PDB entry 7DQZ | X-ray diffraction, 1.99 A resolution | chains A and B

Chain A (and B):
Protein: 3C-like proteinase
Source organism: Human SARS coronavirus
Notes: EC 3.4.22.69; chain B of this document is another copy of the same molecule, construct and numbering; everything in this record applies to it too
UniProtKB: P0C6U8 (R1A_CVHSA); residues 1-306 here correspond to UniProt positions 3241-3546 (UniProt number = residue number + 3240)
Chain sequence (306 residues; each row starts with the number of its first residue):
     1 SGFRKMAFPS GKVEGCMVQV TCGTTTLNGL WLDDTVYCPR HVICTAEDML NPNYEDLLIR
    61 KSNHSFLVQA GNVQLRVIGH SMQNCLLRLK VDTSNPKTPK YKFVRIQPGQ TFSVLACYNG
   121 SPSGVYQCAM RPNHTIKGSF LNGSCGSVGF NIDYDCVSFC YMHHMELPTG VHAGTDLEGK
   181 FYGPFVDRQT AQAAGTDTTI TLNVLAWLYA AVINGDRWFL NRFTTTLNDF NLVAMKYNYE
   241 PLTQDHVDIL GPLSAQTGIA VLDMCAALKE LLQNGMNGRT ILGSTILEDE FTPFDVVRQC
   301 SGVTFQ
Unresolved in the structure: 1, 300-306
UniProt features mapped onto this chain:
  - active site (For 3CL-PRO activity): His-41, Cys-145
  - site: Gln-306 (Cleavage)
From the paper describing this entry:
  - self-association interface (contacts with another copy of this molecule); pairs are residue here / residue on that copy: Arg-4/Glu-290, Arg-298
  - catalytic residues: His-41, Cys-145 (citing earlier work)

How chain A and chain B interact:
Pairs across the interface (49):
  Gly-2(A) with Gly-138(B); Ser-139(B), hydrogen bond (backbone-side chain)
  Arg-4(A) with Tyr-126(B); Gln-127(B), hydrogen bond (side chain-backbone); Cys-128(B); Lys-137(B), hydrogen bond (side chain-backbone); Ser-139(B)
  Lys-5(A) with Tyr-126(B)
  Met-6(A) with Gly-124(B); Val-125(B); Tyr-126(B), hydrophobic
  Ala-7(A) with Gly-124(B); Val-125(B), hydrogen bond (backbone-backbone)
  Pro-9(A) with Ser-10(B); Glu-14(B); Pro-122(B), hydrophobic; Ser-123(B); Gly-124(B); Val-125(B), hydrophobic
  Ser-10(A) with Pro-9(B); Ser-10(B), hydrogen bond (backbone-side chain); Glu-14(B), hydrogen bond (backbone-side chain)
  Gly-11(A) with Gly-11(B); Glu-14(B), hydrogen bond (backbone-side chain)
  Glu-14(A) with Pro-9(B); Ser-10(B), hydrogen bond (side chain-backbone); Gly-11(B), hydrogen bond (side chain-backbone)
  Leu-115(A) with Pro-9(B), hydrophobic
  Pro-122(A) with Pro-9(B), hydrophobic
  Ser-123(A) with Pro-9(B)
  Gly-124(A) with Ala-7(B)
  Val-125(A) with Met-6(B); Ala-7(B), hydrogen bond (backbone-backbone); Phe-8(B)
  Tyr-126(A) with Arg-4(B); Lys-5(B); Met-6(B), hydrophobic
  Gln-127(A) with Arg-4(B), hydrogen bond (backbone-side chain)
  Cys-128(A) with Arg-4(B)
  Lys-137(A) with Arg-4(B), hydrogen bond (backbone-side chain)
  Gly-138(A) with Gly-2(B); Arg-4(B)
  Ser-139(A) with Met-6(B), hydrogen bond
  Gly-283(A) with Ile-286(B)
  Thr-285(A) with Ser-284(B); Thr-285(B), hydrogen bond
  Ile-286(A) with Gly-283(B)
  Glu-290(A) with Arg-4(B), salt bridge
  Gln-299(A) with Ser-139(B)
Also at the interface, not in a pair above, chain A (28 interface residues in all): Phe-8, Leu-141, Thr-280
Also at the interface, not in a pair above, chain B (28 interface residues in all): Leu-115, Glu-290, Arg-298, Gln-299

Overview:
The chain A/chain B interface involves 28 residues from each chain; the contacts include 14 hydrogen bonds and
1 salt bridge. Among the polar pairs are Glu-290(A)/Arg-4(B), Gly-2(A)/Ser-139(B) and Arg-4(A)/Gln-127(B). The
paper reports catalytic residues His-41(A) and Cys-145(A); a self-association interface involving Arg-4(A),
Glu-290(A) and Arg-298(A).
Chain A and chain B are both 3C-like proteinase (Human SARS coronavirus); the structure, Crystal structure of
SARS 3C-like protease in apo form, was determined by X-ray diffraction together with 7EO7 and 7EO8 from the
same study.
